5EBL - chains A and B of the 3 polymer chains in the assembly; structure by X-ray diffraction, 2.30 A resolution.

== Chain A ==
Molecule: Antibody Fab Fragment Light Chain
Source organism: Mus musculus
Notes: antibody fragment or engineered binder
Chain sequence (219 residues; row label = number of the first residue in the row):
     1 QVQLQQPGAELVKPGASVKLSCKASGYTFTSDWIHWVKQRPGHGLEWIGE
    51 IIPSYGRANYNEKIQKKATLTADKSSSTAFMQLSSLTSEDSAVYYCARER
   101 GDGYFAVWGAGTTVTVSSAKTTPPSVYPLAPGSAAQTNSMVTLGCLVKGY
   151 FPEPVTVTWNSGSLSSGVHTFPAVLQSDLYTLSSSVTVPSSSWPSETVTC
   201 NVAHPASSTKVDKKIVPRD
Disulfides: Cys22-Cys96, Cys145-Cys200

== Chain B ==
Molecule: Antibody Fab Fragment Light Chain
Source organism: Mus musculus
Notes: antibody fragment or engineered binder
Chain sequence (212 residues; each row starts with the number of its first residue):
     1 DILLTQSPAILSVSPGERVSFSCRASQSIGTDIHWYQQRTNGSPRLLIKY
    51 ASESISGIPSRFSGSGSGTDFTLSINSVESEDIANYYCQQSNRWPFTFGS
   101 GTKLEIKRADAAPTVSIFPPSSEQLTSGGASVVCFLNNFYPKDINVKWKI
   151 DGSERQNGVLNSWTDQDSKDSTYSMSSTLTLTKDEYERHNSYTCEATHKT
   201 STSPIVKSFNRN
Disulfides: Cys23-Cys88, Cys134-Cys194

== Interface between chain A and chain B ==
Contacting residue pairs (74):
  His35(A) with Phe96(B)
  Gln39(A) with Gln38(B), hydrogen bond; Tyr87(B)
  His43(A) with Tyr87(B)
  Gly44(A) with Tyr87(B)
  Leu45(A) with Tyr87(B); Phe98(B)
  Trp47(A) with Trp94(B), hydrophobic; Pro95(B), hydrophobic
  Glu50(A) with Trp94(B), hydrogen bond
  Asn59(A) with Trp94(B)
  Tyr60(A) with Trp94(B)
  Lys63(A) with Asp1(B); Thr97(B)
  Tyr95(A) with Gln38(B), hydrogen bond; Gly42(B), hydrogen bond (side chain-backbone); Ser43(B); Pro44(B)
  Glu99(A) with Phe96(B)
  Asp102(A) with Tyr50(B), hydrogen bond (backbone-side chain)
  Gly103(A) with His34(B); Gln89(B), hydrogen bond (backbone-side chain); Ser91(B); Phe96(B)
  Tyr104(A) with His34(B); Tyr36(B); Leu46(B), hydrophobic; Lys49(B), hydrogen bond; Tyr50(B), hydrophobic
  Phe105(A) with Tyr36(B), hydrogen bond (backbone-side chain); Leu46(B); Phe98(B), hydrophobic
  Trp108(A) with Tyr36(B); Pro44(B); Phe98(B), hydrophobic
  Gly109(A) with Ser43(B)
  Tyr127(A) with Ser121(B); Glu123(B); Gln124(B)
  Pro128(A) with Ser121(B); Glu123(B)
  Leu129(A) with Phe118(B); Val133(B), hydrophobic; Phe135(B), hydrophobic
  Ala130(A) with Phe118(B); Pro119(B)
  Pro131(A) with Phe118(B)
  Thr142(A) with Ser116(B); Phe118(B)
  Leu146(A) with Ser131(B)
  Ser165(A) with Lys169(B)
  Gly167(A) with Lys169(B)
  Val168(A) with Lys169(B), hydrogen bond (backbone-side chain)
  His169(A) with Asn137(B), hydrogen bond; Asn138(B); Ser174(B)
  Phe171(A) with Phe135(B), hydrophobic; Asn137(B); Ser162(B); Thr164(B); Ser174(B); Met175(B); Ser176(B)
  Pro172(A) with Ser162(B), hydrogen bond (backbone-side chain); Trp163(B)
  Val174(A) with Leu160(B), hydrophobic; Asn161(B)
  Gln176(A) with Leu160(B)
  Ser183(A) with Phe135(B)
  Ser185(A) with Phe135(B); Asn137(B), hydrogen bond
  Lys213(A) with Glu123(B), salt bridge
  Arg218(A) with Pro119(B); Pro120(B), hydrogen bond (side chain-backbone)
Interface residues without a listed pair, chain A (45 interface residues in all): Val37, Ala106, Gly132, Leu143, Gly144, Lys148, Thr170, Ser184
Interface residues without a listed pair, chain B (42 interface residues in all): Ser127, Asp167, Thr180

== In short ==
45 residues of chain A face 42 of chain B across their interface, with 13 hydrogen bonds and 1 salt bridge.
Polar pairs include Lys213(A)-Glu123(B), Gln39(A)-Gln38(B) and Glu50(A)-Trp94(B).
Here chain A is Antibody Fab Fragment Light Chain and chain B is Antibody Fab Fragment Light Chain, both from
Mus musculus. Entry 5EBL (KcsA T75G in the Conductive State) was determined by X-ray diffraction (same
publication as 5EBM, 5EBW, 5EC1 and 5EC2).
